PDB entry 4J16 | X-ray diffraction, 2.41 A resolution | chains A and C of the 3 polymer chains in the assembly

Chain A:
Name: NAD/NADP transhydrogenase alpha subunit 1
From: Thermus thermophilus
Notes: EC 1.6.1.2
UniProtKB: Q72GR8 (Q72GR8_THET2); residues 1-375 here = UniProt positions 1-375
Sequence (381 residues; each row starts with the number of its first residue; numbers below 1 keep their minus sign (His-5 is residue -5)):
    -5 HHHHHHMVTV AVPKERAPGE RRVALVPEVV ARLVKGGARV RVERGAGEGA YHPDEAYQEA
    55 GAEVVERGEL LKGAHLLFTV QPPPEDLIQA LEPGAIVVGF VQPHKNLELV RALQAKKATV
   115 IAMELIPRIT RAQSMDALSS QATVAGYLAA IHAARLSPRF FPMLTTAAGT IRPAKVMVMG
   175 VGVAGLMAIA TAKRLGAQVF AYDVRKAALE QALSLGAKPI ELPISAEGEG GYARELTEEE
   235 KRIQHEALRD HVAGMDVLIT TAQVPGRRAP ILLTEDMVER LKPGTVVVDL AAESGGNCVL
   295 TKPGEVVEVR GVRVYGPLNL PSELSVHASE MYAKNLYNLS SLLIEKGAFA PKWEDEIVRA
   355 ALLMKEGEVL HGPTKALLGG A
Not modelled in the structure: -5 to 0, 373-375
Construct notes: expression tag (-5 to 0)
Ligand contacts: NAD (nicotinamide-adenine-dinucleotide): Arg122, Gly174, Val175, Gly176, Tyr196, Asp197, Val198, Arg199, Arg228, Thr255, Ala256, Gln257, Val258, Pro259, Pro264, Leu266

Chain C:
Name: NAD(P) transhydrogenase subunit beta
From: Thermus thermophilus
Notes: EC 1.6.1.2; fragment: Domain III
UniProtKB: Q72GS0 (Q72GS0_THET2); residue numbers follow UniProt; this construct covers 266-450
Sequence (185 residues; each row starts with the number of its first residue):
   266 VEQEAGEVKG SLKPIDVEDA AVMLAYAGKV VFVPGYGMAL SQAQHKLKEL ADLLEARGVE
   326 VKFAIHPVAG RMPGHMNVLL AEAGVDYDKL KDLEEINPEF PTVDVAVVIG ANDVVNPAAR
   386 RPGSPLYGMP ILDVDKAKNV IVIKRGQGKG FAGVENELFY AENTRMLYGD AQKVLTELIQ
   446 ALKRL
Not modelled in the structure: 266-273
Ligand contacts: NADP (NAP; NADP nicotinamide-adenine-dinucleotide phosphate): Gly300, Tyr301, Gly302, Leu305, Ser306, Val333, Ala334, Gly335, Arg336, Met337, Pro338, Gly375, Ala376, Asn377, Asp378, Val379, Ile408, Lys409, Arg410, Gly411, Gln412, Gly413, Lys414, Gly415, Phe416, Ala417, Gly434, Asp435, Ala436

How chain A and chain C interact:
Pairs across the interface (28):
  Thr124(A) - Pro390(C)  hydrogen bond (side chain-backbone)
  Thr124(A) - Leu391(C)  hydrogen bond (side chain-backbone)
  Thr124(A) - Tyr392(C)  hydrogen bond (side chain-backbone)
  Arg125(A) - Tyr392(C)
  Gln127(A) - Val333(C)
  Thr137(A) - Pro338(C)
  Leu180(A) - Arg336(C)
  Leu180(A) - Met337(C)  hydrophobic
  Met181(A) - Met337(C)
  Met181(A) - Pro338(C)
  Ala184(A) - Met337(C)  hydrophobic
  Arg188(A) - Val343(C)
  Glu204(A) - Tyr301(C)
  Glu204(A) - Leu305(C)
  Gln205(A) - Tyr301(C)  hydrogen bond (backbone-side chain)
  Gln205(A) - Arg336(C)
  Leu207(A) - Gln307(C)
  Ser208(A) - Tyr301(C)
  Ser208(A) - Ala304(C)
  Ser208(A) - Leu305(C)
  Ser208(A) - Gln307(C)  hydrogen bond (backbone-side chain)
  Ser208(A) - His340(C)  hydrogen bond (backbone-side chain)
  Ser208(A) - Leu344(C)
  Leu209(A) - Gln307(C)
  Leu209(A) - Met337(C)  hydrophobic
  Leu209(A) - His340(C)
  Leu209(A) - Val343(C)  hydrophobic
  Gly210(A) - Gln307(C)
Also at the interface, not in a pair above, chain A (16 interface residues in all): Ser133, Val177
Also at the interface, not in a pair above, chain C (17 interface residues in all): Ala346, Gly393, Met394

Overview:
16 residues of chain A and 17 residues of chain C are in contact; the contacts include 6 hydrogen bonds. Polar
contacts include Thr124(A)-Pro390(C), Thr124(A)-Leu391(C) and Thr124(A)-Tyr392(C). Chain A binds NAD. Ligands
of chain C: NADP.
Here chain A is NAD/NADP transhydrogenase alpha subunit 1 and chain C is NAD(P) transhydrogenase subunit beta,
both from Thermus thermophilus. Entry 4J16 (Crystal structure of Thermus thermophilus transhydrogenase
heterotrimeric complex of the Alpha1 subunit dimer with the NADP ...) was determined by X-ray diffraction.
